2XVA - chain A; structure by X-ray diffraction, 1.90 A resolution.

[Chain A]
Name: Tellurite resistance protein tehb
Source organism: Escherichia coli
UniProtKB: P25397 (TEHB_ECOLI); numbering as in UniProt (aligned over 1-197)
Sequence (199 residues; each row starts with the number of its first residue; numbers below 1 keep their minus sign (Gly-1 is residue -1)):
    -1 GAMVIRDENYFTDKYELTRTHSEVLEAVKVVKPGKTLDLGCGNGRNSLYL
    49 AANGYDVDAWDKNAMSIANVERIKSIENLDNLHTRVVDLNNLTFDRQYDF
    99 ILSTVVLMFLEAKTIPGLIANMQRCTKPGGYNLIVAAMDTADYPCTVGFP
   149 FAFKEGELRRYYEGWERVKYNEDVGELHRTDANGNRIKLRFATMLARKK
Construct notes: expression tag (-1 to 0)
Ligand contacts: sinefungin (SFG): Asp36, Gly38, Cys39, Gly40, Arg43, Asn44, Asp59, Lys60, Asn61, Val85, Asp86, Leu87, Asn88, Thr102, Val103, Val104, Phe107, Leu108

[Summary]
Ligands of chain A: sinefungin.
Chain A is Tellurite resistance protein tehb (Escherichia coli); the structure, Crystal structure of the
tellurite detoxification protein TehB from E. coli in complex with sinefungin, was determined by X-ray
diffraction together with 2XVM from the same study.
